Entry 7X2I (electron microscopy, 3.29 A resolution); this record covers chains B and D of the 6 polymer chains in the assembly.

== Chain B ==
Name: VP2
Organism: Coxsackievirus B1
UniProtKB: A0A2S0RQC2 (A0A2S0RQC2_9ENTO); residues 1-263 here correspond to UniProt positions 70-332 (UniProt number = residue number + 69)
Amino-acid sequence (263 residues; each row starts with the number of its first residue):
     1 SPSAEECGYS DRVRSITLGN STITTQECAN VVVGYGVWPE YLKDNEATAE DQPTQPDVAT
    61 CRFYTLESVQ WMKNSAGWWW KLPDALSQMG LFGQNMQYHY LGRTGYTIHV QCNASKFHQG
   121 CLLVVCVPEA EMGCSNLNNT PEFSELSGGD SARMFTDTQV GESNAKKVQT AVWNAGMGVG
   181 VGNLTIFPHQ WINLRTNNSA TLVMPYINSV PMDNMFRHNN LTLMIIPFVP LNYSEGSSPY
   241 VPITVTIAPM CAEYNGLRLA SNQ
Not modelled in the structure: 1-9, 262-263

== Chain D ==
Name: Capsid protein VP4
Organism: Coxsackievirus B1
UniProtKB: A0A2S1FMR1 (A0A2S1FMR1_9ENTO); residue numbers follow UniProt; this construct covers 1-69
Amino-acid sequence (69 residues; row label = number of the first residue in the row):
     1 MGAQVSTQKT GAHETGLNAS GNSVIHYTNI NYYKDAASNS ANRQDFTQDP GKFTEPVKDI
    61 MVKTMPALN
Not modelled in the structure: 13-24
Sequence notes: conflict Val24 (Ile in A0A2S1FMR1)

== How chain B and chain D interact ==
Contacting residue pairs (17; chain B residue first):
  Ser10(B) with Asn69(D)
  Asp11(B) with Asn69(D)
  Arg12(B) with Leu68(D); Asn69(D), hydrogen bond (side chain-backbone)
  Arg14(B) with Lys58(D); Asp59(D), salt bridge
  Asn30(B) with Val57(D); Asp59(D), hydrogen bond (side chain-backbone); Met61(D)
  Val31(B) with Val57(D); Lys58(D), hydrogen bond (backbone-backbone)
  Val32(B) with Pro56(D)
  Val33(B) with Pro56(D), hydrogen bond (backbone-backbone); Lys58(D)
  Gly34(B) with Pro56(D)
  Tyr35(B) with Lys52(D); Phe53(D), hydrophobic
Interface residues without a listed pair, chain B (12 interface residues in all): Trp38, Thr196
Interface residues without a listed pair, chain D (10 interface residues in all): Ala67

== Summary ==
12 residues of chain B and 10 residues of chain D are in contact; the contacts include 4 hydrogen bonds and 1
salt bridge. Among the polar pairs are Arg14(B)-Asp59(D), Arg12(B)-Asn69(D) and Asn30(B)-Asp59(D).
Here chain B is VP2 and chain D is Capsid protein VP4, both from Coxsackievirus B1. Entry 7X2I (Cryo-EM
structure of Coxsackievirus B1 pre-A particle in complex with nAb 2E6 (CVB1-pre-A:2E6)) was determined by
electron microscopy together with 7X2G, 7X2O, 7X2T, 7X2W, 7X35, 7X37 and 7 further entries from the same
study.
